1HNA - chain A; structure by X-ray diffraction, 1.85 A resolution.

== Chain A ==
Protein: Glutathione S-transferase
Source organism: Homo sapiens
Notes: EC 2.5.1.18
UniProtKB: P28161 (GSTM2_HUMAN); residues 1-217 here = UniProt positions 1-217
Sequence (217 residues; each row starts with the number of its first residue):
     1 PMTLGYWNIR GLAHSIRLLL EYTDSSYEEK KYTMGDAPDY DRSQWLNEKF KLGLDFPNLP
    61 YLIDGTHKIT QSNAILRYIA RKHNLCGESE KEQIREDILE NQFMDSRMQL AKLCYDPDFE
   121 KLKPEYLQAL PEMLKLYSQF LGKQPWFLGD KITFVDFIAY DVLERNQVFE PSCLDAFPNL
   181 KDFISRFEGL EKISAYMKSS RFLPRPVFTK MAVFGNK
Differences from the reference sequence: conflict F214 (Trp in P28161)
Ligand contacts: glutathione S-(2,4 dinitrobenzene) (GDN): Y6, W7, L12, R42, W45, K49, N58, L59, P60, Q71, S72, M104, D105

== Summary ==
Bound to chain A: glutathione S-(2,4 dinitrobenzene).
Chain A is Glutathione S-transferase (Homo sapiens); the structure, Crystal structure of human class mu
glutathione transferase GSTM2-2: effects of lattice packing on conformational heterogeneity, was determined by
X-ray diffraction, deposited together with 1HNB and 1HNC.
